PDB entry 4FVZ | X-ray diffraction, 1.99 A resolution | chains A and B

Chain A (and B):
Protein: Nitric oxide synthase, brain
Source organism: Rattus norvegicus
Notes: EC 1.14.13.39; chain B of this document is another copy of the same molecule, construct and numbering; everything in this record applies to it too
UniProt: P29476 (NOS1_RAT); numbering as in UniProt (aligned over 297-718)
Amino-acid sequence (422 residues; row label = number of the first residue in the row):
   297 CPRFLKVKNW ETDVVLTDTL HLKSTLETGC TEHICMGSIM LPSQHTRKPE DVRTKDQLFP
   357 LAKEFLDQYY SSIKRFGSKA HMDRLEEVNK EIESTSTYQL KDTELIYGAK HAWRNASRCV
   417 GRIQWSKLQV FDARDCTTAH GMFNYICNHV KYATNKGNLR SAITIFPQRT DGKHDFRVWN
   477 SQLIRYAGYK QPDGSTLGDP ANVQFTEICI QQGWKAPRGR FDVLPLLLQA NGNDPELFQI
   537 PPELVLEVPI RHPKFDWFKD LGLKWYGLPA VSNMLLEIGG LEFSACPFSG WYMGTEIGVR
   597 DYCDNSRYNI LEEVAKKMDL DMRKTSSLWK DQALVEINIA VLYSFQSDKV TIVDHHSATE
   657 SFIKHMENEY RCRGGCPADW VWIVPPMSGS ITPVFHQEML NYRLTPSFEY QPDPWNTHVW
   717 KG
Not modelled in the structure: 297-298, 339-349, 717-718 (chain B: 297-298, 339-347)
Swiss-Prot annotation at these positions:
  - binding site ((6R)-L-erythro-5,6,7,8-tetrahydrobiopterin): Ser-334, Val-677, Trp-678, Phe-691
  - binding site (heme b): Cys-415, Tyr-706
  - binding site (L-arginine): Gln-478, Trp-587, Tyr-588, Glu-592
  - mutagenesis: Tyr-588 (Y588F: No decrease in nitric-oxide synthase activity; Y588H: 50% decrease of nitric-oxide synthase activity; Y588S: 30% decrease of nitric-oxide synthase activity)
Bound ions: Zn2+: Cys-326, Cys-331 (shared with Cys-326(B), Cys-331(B) of chain B); heme Fe near Cys-415 (its only coordinating residue here)
Residues lining bound ligands:
  - 4KJ ((5E)-5-[(N-methoxy-N-methylcarbamimidoyl)imino]-L-norvaline): Gln-478, Tyr-562, Pro-565, Ala-566, Val-567, Phe-584, Ser-585, Gly-586, Trp-587, Tyr-588, Met-589, Glu-592, Asp-597
  - tetrahydrobiopterin (H4B), molecule 1: Trp-306, Trp-676, Phe-691, His-692, Gln-693, Glu-694
  - tetrahydrobiopterin (H4B), molecule 2: Ser-334, Met-336, Arg-596, Val-677, Trp-678
  - heme (HEM): Trp-409, Ala-412, Arg-414, Cys-415, Val-416, Gly-417, Gln-420, Leu-424, Ser-457, Met-570, Phe-584, Ser-585, Gly-586, Trp-587, Met-589, Glu-592, Val-649, Trp-678, Phe-704, Tyr-706
What the authors report for this chain:
  - binding site for 4KJ: Tyr-588, Glu-592, Asp-597

How chain A and chain B interact:
Residue-residue contacts (129):
  Leu-301(A) with Ile-330(B), hydrophobic
  Trp-306(A) with Met-336(B), hydrophobic; Leu-337(B), hydrophobic
  Glu-307(A) with Asn-601(B); Ser-602(B), hydrogen bond (backbone-side chain)
  His-317(A) with Ile-330(B)
  Ser-320(A) with His-329(B)
  Thr-321(A) with His-329(B)
  Leu-322(A) with His-329(B)
  Glu-323(A) with Glu-328(B)
  Thr-324(A) with Thr-327(B), hydrogen bond (side chain-backbone); Glu-328(B), hydrogen bond (backbone-backbone); His-329(B); Ile-330(B); Cys-331(B)
  Cys-326(A) with Cys-326(B), hydrophobic; Thr-327(B); Glu-328(B); Cys-331(B), hydrophobic
  Thr-327(A) with Thr-324(B), hydrogen bond (backbone-side chain); Cys-326(B)
  Glu-328(A) with Leu-322(B); Glu-323(B); Thr-324(B), hydrogen bond (backbone-backbone); Cys-326(B); Glu-328(B)
  His-329(A) with Ser-320(B); Thr-321(B); Thr-324(B); Tyr-698(B)
  Ile-330(A) with Leu-301(B), hydrophobic; His-317(B); Thr-324(B); Leu-696(B), hydrophobic; Asn-697(B); Tyr-698(B), hydrophobic
  Cys-331(A) with Thr-324(B); Cys-326(B), hydrophobic; Cys-331(B), hydrophobic; Leu-696(B); Asn-697(B), hydrogen bond (backbone-backbone)
  Met-332(A) with Leu-696(B), hydrophobic
  Gly-333(A) with Cys-331(B)
  Ser-334(A) with Trp-676(B); Glu-694(B); Met-695(B), hydrogen bond (side chain-backbone)
  Ile-335(A) with Glu-694(B); Met-695(B)
  Met-336(A) with Trp-306(B); Glu-694(B), hydrogen bond (backbone-side chain)
  Leu-337(A) with Trp-306(B), hydrophobic
  Val-595(A) with Ser-686(B)
  Arg-596(A) with Ser-686(B); Phe-691(B); His-692(B)
  Asp-600(A) with Ser-686(B); His-692(B), salt bridge
  Asn-601(A) with Glu-307(B), hydrogen bond
  Thr-621(A) with Asp-650(B), hydrogen bond; His-652(B); Ser-653(B)
  Ser-622(A) with Leu-638(B); Gln-642(B); Asp-650(B), hydrogen bond (backbone-side chain)
  Ser-623(A) with Ile-635(B)
  Leu-624(A) with Asn-634(B); Ile-635(B); Leu-638(B), hydrophobic; His-651(B)
  Lys-626(A) with Ile-687(B)
  Asp-627(A) with Val-631(B); His-651(B), salt bridge; His-652(B), salt bridge; Met-683(B); Ser-684(B), hydrogen bond
  Gln-628(A) with Val-631(B); Glu-632(B), hydrogen bond; Ile-635(B)
  Leu-630(A) with Ile-687(B), hydrophobic
  Val-631(A) with Asp-627(B); Gln-628(B); Val-631(B), hydrophobic
  Glu-632(A) with Gln-628(B), hydrogen bond
  Asn-634(A) with Leu-624(B)
  Ile-635(A) with Ser-623(B); Leu-624(B), hydrophobic; Gln-628(B)
  Leu-638(A) with Ser-622(B); Leu-624(B), hydrophobic
  Gln-642(A) with Ser-622(B), hydrogen bond
  Asp-650(A) with Thr-621(B), hydrogen bond; Ser-622(B)
  His-651(A) with Leu-624(B); Asp-627(B), salt bridge
  His-652(A) with Thr-621(B); Leu-624(B); Asp-627(B), salt bridge
  Trp-676(A) with Ser-334(B); Trp-676(B), hydrophobic; Val-677(B), hydrophobic
  Val-677(A) with Trp-676(B), hydrophobic
  Pro-682(A) with Ser-684(B); Gly-685(B), hydrogen bond (backbone-backbone); Ser-686(B), hydrogen bond (backbone-backbone)
  Met-683(A) with Asp-627(B); Ser-684(B)
  Ser-684(A) with Asp-627(B), hydrogen bond; Pro-682(B); Met-683(B); Ser-684(B)
  Gly-685(A) with Pro-682(B), hydrogen bond (backbone-backbone)
  Ser-686(A) with Val-595(B); Arg-596(B); Pro-682(B), hydrogen bond (backbone-backbone)
  Ile-687(A) with Lys-626(B)
  Phe-691(A) with Arg-596(B); Pro-682(B), hydrophobic
  His-692(A) with Arg-596(B); Asp-600(B), salt bridge
  Glu-694(A) with Ser-334(B); Ile-335(B); Met-336(B), hydrogen bond (side chain-backbone)
  Met-695(A) with Ser-334(B), hydrogen bond (backbone-side chain)
  Leu-696(A) with Ile-330(B), hydrophobic; Met-332(B), hydrophobic
  Asn-697(A) with Ile-330(B); Cys-331(B), hydrogen bond (backbone-backbone)
  Tyr-698(A) with His-329(B); Ile-330(B), hydrophobic
Also at the interface, not in a pair above, chain A (62 interface residues in all): Val-303, Ser-602, Leu-607, Lys-620, Ser-653
Also at the interface, not in a pair above, chain B (63 interface residues in all): Val-303, Gly-333, Cys-599, Leu-607, Leu-630, Gln-693

Summary:
Chain A and chain B form an interface of 62 and 63 residues respectively; the contacts include 24 hydrogen
bonds and 6 salt bridges. Among the polar pairs are Asp-600(A)/His-692(B), Asp-627(A)/His-651(B) and
Asp-627(A)/His-652(B). Ligands of chain A: heme, tetrahydrobiopterin and compound 4KJ. From the paper: a
binding site for 4KJ at Tyr-588(A), Glu-592(A) and Asp-597(A).
Chain A and chain B are both Nitric oxide synthase, brain (Rattus norvegicus); the structure, Structure of rat
nNOS heme domain in complex with N(omega)-methyl- N(omega)-methoxy-L-arginine, was determined by X-ray
diffraction (same publication as 4FVW, 4FVX, 4FVY, 4FW0 and 4GQE).
